PDB entry 6Q16 | electron microscopy, 4.10 A resolution (low resolution: residue-level contacts below are approximate; hydrogen-bond / salt-bridge calls are withheld) | chains a and x of the 93 polymer chains in the assembly

Chain a:
Name: Protein PrgH
Source organism: Salmonella typhimurium (strain LT2 / SGSC1412 / ATCC 700720)
Reference sequence: P41783 (PRGH_SALTY); residue numbers follow UniProt; this construct covers 1-392
Sequence (392 residues; row label = number of the first residue in the row):
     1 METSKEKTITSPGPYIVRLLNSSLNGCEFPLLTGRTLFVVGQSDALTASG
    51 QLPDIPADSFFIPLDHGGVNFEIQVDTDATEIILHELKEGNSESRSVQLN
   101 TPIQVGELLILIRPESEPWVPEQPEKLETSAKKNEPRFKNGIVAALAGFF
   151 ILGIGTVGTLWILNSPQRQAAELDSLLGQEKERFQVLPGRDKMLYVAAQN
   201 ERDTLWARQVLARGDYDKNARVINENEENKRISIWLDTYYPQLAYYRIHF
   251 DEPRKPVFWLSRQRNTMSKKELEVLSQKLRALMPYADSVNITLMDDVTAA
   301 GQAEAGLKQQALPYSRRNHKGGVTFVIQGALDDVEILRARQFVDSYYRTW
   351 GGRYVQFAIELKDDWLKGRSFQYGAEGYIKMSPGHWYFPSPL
Unresolved in the structure: 1-170, 392

Chain x:
Name: Lipoprotein PrgK
Source organism: Salmonella typhimurium (strain LT2 / SGSC1412 / ATCC 700720)
Reference sequence: P41786 (PRGK_SALTY); numbering as in UniProt (aligned over 1-252)
Sequence (252 residues; row label = number of the first residue in the row):
     1 MIRRYLYTFLLVMTLAGCKDKDLLKGLDQEQANEVIAVLQMHNIEANKID
    51 SGKLGYSITVAEPDFTAAVYWIKTYQLPPRPRVEIAQMFPADSLVSSPRA
   101 EKARLYSAIEQRLEQSLQTMEGVLSARVHISYDIDAGENGRPPKPVHLSA
   151 LAVYERGSPLAHQISDIKRFLKNSFADVDYDNISVVLSERSDAQLQAPGT
   201 PVKRNSFATSWIVLIILLSVMSAGFGVWYYKNHYARNKKGITADDKAKSS
   251 NE
Unresolved in the structure: 1-19, 204-252
Swiss-Prot annotation at these positions:
  - lipidation: C18 (N-palmitoyl cysteine)

Chain a / chain x interface:
Contacting residue pairs (33; chain a residue first):
  G178(a) - Q196(x)
  Q179(a) - Q196(x)
  E180(a) - Q196(x)
  R183(a) - Q196(x)
  R202(a) - M41(x)
  R202(a) - S191(x)
  R202(a) - D192(x)
  R202(a) - Q194(x)
  L205(a) - W71(x)
  W206(a) - Q40(x)
  W206(a) - M41(x)
  W206(a) - N43(x)
  W206(a) - Q194(x)
  W206(a) - Q196(x)
  W206(a) - A197(x)
  W206(a) - P198(x)
  Q209(a) - H42(x)
  Q209(a) - N43(x)
  Q209(a) - A67(x)
  V210(a) - N43(x)
  R213(a) - N43(x)
  R213(a) - D64(x)
  R213(a) - G199(x)
  R213(a) - P201(x)
  D215(a) - V202(x)
  D332(a) - K168(x)
  D333(a) - K168(x)
  D333(a) - I183(x)
  D333(a) - S184(x)
  V334(a) - I164(x)
  L337(a) - A161(x)
  Q341(a) - L160(x)
  K367(a) - D181(x)
Other interface residues (no listed pair), chain a (18 interface residues in all): L176
Other interface residues (no listed pair), chain x (28 interface residues in all): I44, P63, V185, L187, T200

Summary:
18 residues of chain a face 28 of chain x across their interface.
Here chain a is Protein PrgH and chain x is Lipoprotein PrgK, both from Salmonella typhimurium (strain LT2 /
SGSC1412 / ATCC 700720). Entry 6Q16 (Focussed refinement of InvGN0N1:PrgHK:SpaPQR:PrgIJ from Salmonella SPI-1
injectisome NC-base) was determined by electron microscopy (same publication as 6PEE, 6PEM, 6PEP, 6Q14 and
6Q15).
